PDB entry 3BSZ | X-ray diffraction, 3.38 A resolution | chains B and E of the 10 polymer chains in the assembly

# Chain B
Protein: Transthyretin
Source organism: Homo sapiens
UniProtKB: P02766 (TTHY_HUMAN); residues 1-127 here correspond to UniProt positions 21-147 (UniProt number = residue number + 20)
Sequence (127 residues; each row starts with the number of its first residue):
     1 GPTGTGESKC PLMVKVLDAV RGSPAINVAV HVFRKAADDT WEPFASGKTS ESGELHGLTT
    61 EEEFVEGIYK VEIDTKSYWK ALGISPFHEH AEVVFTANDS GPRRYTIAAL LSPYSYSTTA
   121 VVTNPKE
Not modelled in the structure: 1-6, 126-127
Swiss-Prot annotation at these positions:
  - binding site (L-thyroxine): Lys-15, Glu-54, Ser-117
  - modified residue: Cys-10 (Sulfocysteine), Glu-42 (4-carboxyglutamate), Ser-52 (Phosphoserine)
  - glycosylation: Asn-98 (N-linked (GlcNAc...) asparagine)

# Chain E
Protein: Plasma retinol-binding protein
Source organism: Homo sapiens
UniProtKB: P02753 (RETBP_HUMAN); residues 1-176 here correspond to UniProt positions 19-194 (UniProt number = residue number + 18)
Sequence (176 residues; numbered 1 to 176; the number before each row is that of its first residue):
     1 ERDCRVSSFR VKENFDKARF SGTWYAMAKK DPEGLFLQDN IVAEFSVDET GQMSATAKGR
    61 VRLLNNWDVC ADMVGTFTDT EDPAKFKMKY WGVASFLQKG NDDHWIVDTD YDTYAVQYSC
   121 RLLNLDGTCA DSYSFVFSRD PNGLPPEAQK IVRQRQEELC LARQYRLIVH NGYCDG
Not modelled in the structure: 175-176
Swiss-Prot annotation at these positions:
  - binding site (substrate): Gln-98
  - modified residue: Arg-121 (Omega-N-methylarginine)
Cystine bridges: Cys-4/Cys-160, Cys-70/Cys-174, Cys-120/Cys-129
Ligand contacts: retinol (RTL): Leu-35, Phe-36, Leu-37, Ala-43, Phe-45, Ala-55, Ala-57, Val-61, Leu-63, Met-73, Val-74, Gly-75, Phe-77, Met-88, Tyr-90, Leu-97, Gln-98, His-104, Gln-117, Arg-121, Tyr-133, Phe-135, Phe-137

# How chain B and chain E interact
Pairs across the interface (14):
  Arg-21(B) / Leu-64(E)
  Leu-82(B) / Leu-35(E)
  Leu-82(B) / Leu-63(E)
  Leu-82(B) / Leu-64(E)
  Gly-83(B) / Leu-35(E)
  Gly-83(B) / Leu-63(E)
  Ile-84(B) / Leu-63(E)  hydrophobic
  Ile-84(B) / Phe-96(E)
  Ser-85(B) / Phe-96(E)  hydrogen bond (backbone-backbone)
  Ser-85(B) / Leu-97(E)
  Ser-85(B) / Gln-98(E)  hydrogen bond (side chain-backbone)
  Ser-85(B) / Lys-99(E)  hydrogen bond (side chain-backbone)
  Tyr-114(B) / Ser-95(E)  hydrogen bond
  Tyr-114(B) / Phe-96(E)
Interface residues without a listed pair, chain B (8 interface residues in all): Val-20, Ala-81

# Summary
Chain B and chain E each contribute 8 residues to their interface; the contacts include 4 hydrogen bonds.
Polar pairs include Ser-85(B)/Gln-98(E), Ser-85(B)/Lys-99(E) and Tyr-114(B)/Ser-95(E). Bound to chain E:
retinol. From UniProt: 3 L-thyroxine-binding residues on chain B; substrate-binding residue Gln-98(E) on chain
E.
Here chain B is Transthyretin and chain E is Plasma retinol-binding protein, both from Homo sapiens. Entry
3BSZ (Crystal structure of the transthyretin-retinol binding protein-Fab complex) was determined by X-ray
diffraction (same publication as 3CXF and 3BT0).
